PDB entry 6FVV | electron microscopy, 5.40 A resolution (low resolution: residue-level contacts below are approximate; hydrogen-bond / salt-bridge calls are withheld) | chains H and I of the 47 polymer chains in the assembly

# Chain H
Molecule: 26S proteasome regulatory subunit 7 homolog
Organism: Saccharomyces cerevisiae (strain ATCC 204508 / S288c)
UniProtKB: P33299 (PRS7_YEAST); residues 42-458 here = UniProt positions 42-458
Chain sequence (417 residues; row label = number of the first residue in the row):
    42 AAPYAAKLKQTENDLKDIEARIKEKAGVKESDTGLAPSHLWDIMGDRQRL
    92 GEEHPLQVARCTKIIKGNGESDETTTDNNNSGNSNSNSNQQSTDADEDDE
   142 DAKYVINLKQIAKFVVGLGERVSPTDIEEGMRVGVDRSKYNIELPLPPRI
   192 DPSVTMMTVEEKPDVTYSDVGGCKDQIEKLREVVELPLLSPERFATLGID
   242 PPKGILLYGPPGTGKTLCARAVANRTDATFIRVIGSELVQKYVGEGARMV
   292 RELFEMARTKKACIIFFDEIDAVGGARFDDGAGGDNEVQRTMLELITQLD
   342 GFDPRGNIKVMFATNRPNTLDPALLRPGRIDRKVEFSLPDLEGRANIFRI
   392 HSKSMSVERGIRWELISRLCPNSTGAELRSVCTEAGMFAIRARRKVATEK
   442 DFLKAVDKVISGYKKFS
UniProt features mapped onto this chain:
  - binding site (ATP): G250 to T257
  - modified residue (Phosphoserine): S164, S231
Bound ions: Mg2+: T257 (together with ADP)
Small-molecule neighbours: ADP (adenosine-5'-diphosphate): G212, K215, P251, P252, G253, T254, G255, K256, T257, L258, R261, I388, I391, H392, G416, A417, R420

# Chain I
Molecule: 26S proteasome regulatory subunit 4 homolog
Organism: Saccharomyces cerevisiae (strain ATCC 204508 / S288c)
UniProtKB: P40327 (PRS4_YEAST); numbering as in UniProt (aligned over 53-437)
Chain sequence (385 residues; each row starts with the number of its first residue):
    53 TRCKLKLLRMERIKDHLLLEEEFVSNSEILKPFEKKQEEEKKQLEEIRGN
   103 PLSIGTLEEIIDDDHAIVTSPTMPDYYVSILSFVDKELLEPGCSVLLHHK
   153 TMSIVGVLQDDADPMVSVMKMDKSPTESYSDIGGLESQIQEIKESVELPL
   203 THPELYEEMGIKPPKGVILYGAPGTGKTLLAKAVANQTSATFLRIVGSEL
   253 IQKYLGDGPRLCRQIFKVAGENAPSIVFIDEIDAIGTKRYDSNSGGEREI
   303 QRTMLELLNQLDGFDDRGDVKVIMATNKIETLDPALIRPGRIDRKILFEN
   353 PDLSTKKKILGIHTSKMNLSEDVNLETLVTTKDDLSGADIQAMCTEAGLL
   403 ALRERRMQVTAEDFKQAKERVMKNKVEENLEGLYL
UniProt features mapped onto this chain:
  - binding site (ATP): G223 to T230
  - cross-link (Glycyl lysine isopeptide (Lys-Gly)): K234 (interchain with G-Cter in ubiquitin), K255 (interchain with G-Cter in ubiquitin), K290 (interchain with G-Cter in ubiquitin)
  - mutagenesis: K229 (K229Q: 73% loss of ATPase activity)
Bound ions: Mg2+: T230 (together with ATP)
Small-molecule neighbours: ATP (adenosine-5'-triphosphate): D183, I184, G185, A224, P225, G226, T227, G228, K229, T230, L231, N329, I361, H365, G389, A390, Q393
From the paper describing this entry:
  - mutagenesis - R407C: unchanged growth

# Chain H / chain I interface
Residue-residue contacts (142; chain H residue first):
  P44(H) - T53(I)
  Y45(H) - K56(I)
  K48(H) - T53(I)
  K48(H) - K56(I)
  L49(H) - K56(I)
  Q51(H) - L60(I)
  Q51(H) - R64(I)
  T52(H) - K56(I)
  T52(H) - L60(I)
  N54(H) - R64(I)
  D55(H) - E63(I)
  D55(H) - R64(I)
  D55(H) - D67(I)
  D55(H) - H68(I)
  D58(H) - D67(I)
  D58(H) - H68(I)
  D58(H) - L71(I)
  I59(H) - D67(I)
  R62(H) - D67(I)
  R62(H) - L70(I)
  R62(H) - L71(I)
  E65(H) - F75(I)
  E65(H) - N78(I)
  K66(H) - E74(I)
  S72(H) - K93(I)
  S72(H) - L96(I)
  S72(H) - L160(I)
  D73(H) - Q89(I)
  D73(H) - E92(I)
  D73(H) - L96(I)
  D73(H) - F135(I)
  T74(H) - R100(I)
  T74(H) - F135(I)
  T74(H) - V136(I)
  T74(H) - V159(I)
  L76(H) - F135(I)
  A77(H) - K88(I)
  S79(H) - S134(I)
  S79(H) - F135(I)
  S79(H) - D137(I)
  H80(H) - E91(I)
  H80(H) - E92(I)
  H80(H) - Q95(I)
  H80(H) - F135(I)
  W82(H) - D116(I)
  W82(H) - I132(I)
  W82(H) - L133(I)
  W82(H) - S134(I)
  W82(H) - D137(I)
  D83(H) - I99(I)
  D83(H) - S134(I)
  D83(H) - F135(I)
  I84(H) - Q95(I)
  G86(H) - L133(I)
  D87(H) - Q95(I)
  Q89(H) - D116(I)
  Q89(H) - S131(I)
  Q89(H) - I132(I)
  Q89(H) - L133(I)
  R90(H) - I99(I)
  R90(H) - H150(I)
  R90(H) - T153(I)
  R90(H) - V157(I)
  E94(H) - H117(I)
  E94(H) - Y129(I)
  E94(H) - S131(I)
  H95(H) - Y129(I)
  H95(H) - V130(I)
  H95(H) - S131(I)
  H95(H) - T153(I)
  H95(H) - M154(I)
  H95(H) - S155(I)
  P96(H) - Y128(I)
  L97(H) - Y128(I)
  L97(H) - Y129(I)
  Q98(H) - P126(I)
  Q98(H) - D127(I)
  V99(H) - D127(I)
  V99(H) - Y128(I)
  K150(H) - M125(I)
  K150(H) - D127(I)
  Q151(H) - M125(I)
  I152(H) - M125(I)
  R173(H) - E111(I)
  L185(H) - Y129(I)
  L187(H) - Y129(I)
  I191(H) - E111(I)
  P252(H) - R340(I)
  G253(H) - R340(I)
  S277(H) - L307(I)
  E278(H) - L307(I)
  E278(H) - N311(I)
  V280(H) - E308(I)
  K282(H) - L307(I)
  Y283(H) - R304(I)
  D320(H) - E299(I)
  G322(H) - R291(I)
  A323(H) - T289(I)
  A323(H) - E299(I)
  A323(H) - Q303(I)
  G324(H) - E299(I)
  G324(H) - Q303(I)
  G325(H) - E299(I)
  G325(H) - R300(I)
  S395(H) - G212(I)
  M396(H) - M211(I)
  M396(H) - G212(I)
  M396(H) - I213(I)
  S397(H) - E210(I)
  S397(H) - M211(I)
  R420(H) - K214(I)
  S421(H) - P341(I)
  S421(H) - G342(I)
  T424(H) - I213(I)
  T424(H) - K214(I)
  E425(H) - R346(I)
  G427(H) - M211(I)
  M428(H) - E196(I)
  M428(H) - S197(I)
  M428(H) - P216(I)
  M428(H) - D345(I)
  M428(H) - R346(I)
  A430(H) - M211(I)
  I431(H) - L200(I)
  I431(H) - L207(I)
  I431(H) - Y208(I)
  R432(H) - E196(I)
  R434(H) - L207(I)
  K436(H) - L207(I)
  K436(H) - E210(I)
  K436(H) - M211(I)
  A438(H) - M211(I)
  K449(H) - E193(I)
  K449(H) - R346(I)
  G453(H) - Y222(I)
  Y454(H) - R346(I)
  Y454(H) - K347(I)
  K456(H) - L349(I)
  K456(H) - E351(I)
  F457(H) - K330(I)
  S458(H) - E332(I)
  S458(H) - L338(I)
Other interface residues (no listed pair), chain H (85 interface residues in all): A61, V69, E71, G75, F319, D326, E328, A417, E418, C423, V437, V450
Other interface residues (no listed pair), chain I (87 interface residues in all): L57, I81, L82, F85, I119, L140, Q192, P215, R265, I331

# Overview
The interface between chain H and chain I involves 85 residues on one side and 87 on the other. Chain H binds
ADP. Chain I binds ATP. From UniProt: 8 ATP-binding residues on chain H; 8 ATP-binding residues and one
mutagenesis site on chain I. From the paper: R407C of chain I leaves growth unchanged.
Here chain H is 26S proteasome regulatory subunit 7 homolog and chain I is 26S proteasome regulatory subunit 4
homolog, both from Saccharomyces cerevisiae (strain ATCC 204508 / S288c). Entry 6FVV (26S proteasome, s3
state) was determined by electron microscopy together with 6FVW, 6FVT, 6FVU, 6FVX and 6FVY from the same
study.
